Entry 1QI6 (X-ray diffraction, 2.50 A resolution); this record covers chains B and C of the 4 polymer chains in the assembly.

[Chain B (and C)]
Protein: Protein (NADP dependent nonphosphorylating glyceraldehyde-3-phosphate dehydrogenase)
From: Streptococcus mutans
Notes: EC 1.2.1.9; chain C of this document is another copy of the same molecule, construct and numbering; everything in this record applies to it too
UniProt: Q59931 (GAPN_STRMU); residue numbers follow UniProt; this construct covers 1-475
Chain sequence (475 residues; numbered 1 to 475; the number before each row is that of its first residue):
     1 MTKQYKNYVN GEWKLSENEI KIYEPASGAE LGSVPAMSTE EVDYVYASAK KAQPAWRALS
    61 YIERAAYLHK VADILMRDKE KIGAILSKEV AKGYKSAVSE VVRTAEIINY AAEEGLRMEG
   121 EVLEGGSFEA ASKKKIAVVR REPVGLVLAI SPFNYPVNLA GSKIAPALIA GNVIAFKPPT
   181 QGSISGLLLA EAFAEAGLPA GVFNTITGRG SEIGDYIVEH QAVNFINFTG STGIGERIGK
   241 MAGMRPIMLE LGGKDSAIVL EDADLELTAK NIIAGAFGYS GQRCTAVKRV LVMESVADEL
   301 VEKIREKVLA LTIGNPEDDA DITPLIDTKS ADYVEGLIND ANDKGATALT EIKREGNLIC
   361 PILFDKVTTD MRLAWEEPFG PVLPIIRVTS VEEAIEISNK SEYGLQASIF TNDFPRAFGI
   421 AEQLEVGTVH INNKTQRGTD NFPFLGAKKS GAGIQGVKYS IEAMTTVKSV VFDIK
Unresolved in the structure: 1
UniProt features mapped onto this chain:
  - active site: Glu-250, Cys-284
  - binding site (substrate): Arg-103, Asn-154, Tyr-155, Arg-283 to Thr-285, Arg-437
  - binding site (NADP(+)): Ser-151, Lys-177, Thr-180, Asp-215, Glu-377

[Chain B / chain C interface]
Pairs across the interface (48; chain B residue first):
  Ala-58(B) with Lys-133(C), hydrogen bond (backbone-side chain)
  Ser-60(B) with Gly-126(C); Ala-130(C); Lys-133(C)
  Tyr-61(B) with Gly-126(C), hydrogen bond (backbone-backbone)
  Ile-62(B) with Gly-126(C), hydrogen bond (backbone-backbone); Glu-129(C); Ala-130(C)
  Glu-63(B) with Ala-130(C)
  Leu-116(B) with Ser-127(C), hydrogen bond (backbone-side chain)
  Met-118(B) with Glu-124(C)
  Glu-119(B) with Glu-121(C); Val-122(C); Leu-123(C)
  Gly-120(B) with Glu-121(C); Val-122(C), hydrogen bond (backbone-backbone)
  Glu-121(B) with Glu-119(C); Gly-120(C); Glu-121(C); Val-122(C)
  Val-122(B) with Glu-119(C); Gly-120(C), hydrogen bond (backbone-backbone); Glu-121(C); Val-122(C), hydrophobic; Val-138(C), hydrophobic
  Leu-123(B) with Glu-119(C)
  Glu-124(B) with Met-118(C); Arg-140(C), salt bridge
  Gly-126(B) with Ser-60(C); Tyr-61(C); Ile-62(C), hydrogen bond (backbone-backbone)
  Ser-127(B) with Leu-116(C), hydrogen bond (side chain-backbone)
  Ala-130(B) with Ser-60(C); Ile-62(C); Glu-63(C)
  Lys-133(B) with Ala-58(C), hydrogen bond (side chain-backbone); Ser-60(C)
  Ile-136(B) with Arg-140(C)
  Val-138(B) with Val-122(C), hydrophobic
  Arg-140(B) with Val-122(C); Glu-124(C), salt bridge; Ile-136(C); Ile-474(C)
  Asn-412(B) with Asn-412(C)
  Phe-414(B) with Phe-414(C), hydrophobic; Pro-415(C), hydrophobic
  Pro-415(B) with Phe-414(C), hydrophobic
  Ile-474(B) with Arg-140(C)
Interface residues without a listed pair, chain B (27 interface residues in all): Leu-59, Glu-129, Val-139
Interface residues without a listed pair, chain C (27 interface residues in all): Leu-59, Val-139

[In short]
The chain B/chain C interface involves 27 residues from each chain; the contacts include 9 hydrogen bonds and
2 salt bridges. Polar pairs include Glu-124(B)/Arg-140(C), Ala-58(B)/Lys-133(C) and Leu-116(B)/Ser-127(C).
From UniProt: active-site residues Glu-250(B) and Cys-284(B), 7 substrate-binding residues and 5 NADP+-binding
residues on chain B.
Chain B and chain C are both Protein (NADP dependent nonphosphorylating glyceraldehyde-3-phosphate
dehydrogenase) (Streptococcus mutans); the structure, Second apo form of an NADP dependent aldehyde
dehydrogenase with GLU250 situated 3.7 A from CYS284, was determined by X-ray diffraction, deposited together
with 1QI1.
